PDB entry 2OS9 | X-ray diffraction, 1.70 A resolution | chains A and C of the 3 polymer chains in the assembly

# Chain A (and C)
Molecule: Pulmonary surfactant-associated protein D
Source organism: Homo sapiens
Notes: fragment: head and neck domain; chain C of this document is another copy of the same molecule, construct and numbering; everything in this record applies to it too
UniProtKB: P35247 (SFTPD_HUMAN); residues 203-355 here correspond to UniProt positions 223-375 (UniProt number = residue number + 20)
Amino-acid sequence (160 residues; row label = number of the first residue in the row):
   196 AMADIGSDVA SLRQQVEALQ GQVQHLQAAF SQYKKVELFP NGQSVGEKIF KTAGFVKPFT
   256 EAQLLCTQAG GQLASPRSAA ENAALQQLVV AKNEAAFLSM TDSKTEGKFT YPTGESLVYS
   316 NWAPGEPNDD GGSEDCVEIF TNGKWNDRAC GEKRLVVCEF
Unresolved in the structure: 196-204 (chain C: 196-205)
Construct notes: cloning artifact (196-202)
Disulfides: C261-C353, C331-C345
Metal / ion sites: Ca2+ site 1: D297, E301, D324, E329, D330; Ca2+ site 2: E301, D330; Ca2+ site 3: E321, N323, E329, N341, D342 (together with 1,2,3,4,5,6-hexahydroxy-cyclohexane)
Small-molecule neighbours: 1,2,3,4,5,6-hexahydroxy-cyclohexane (INS): E321, N323, D325, E329, N341, D342, R343

# How chain A and chain C interact
Contacting residue pairs (38):
  L207(A) - L207(C)  hydrophobic
  R208(A) - L207(C)
  V211(A) - L207(C)  hydrophobic
  V211(A) - V211(C)  hydrophobic
  L214(A) - L214(C)  hydrophobic
  Q215(A) - L214(C)
  Q215(A) - Q217(C)  hydrogen bond
  V218(A) - L214(C)  hydrophobic
  V218(A) - Q217(C)
  V218(A) - V218(C)  hydrophobic
  V218(A) - L221(C)  hydrophobic
  Q219(A) - Q217(C)  hydrogen bond
  L221(A) - L221(C)  hydrophobic
  Q222(A) - Q217(C)
  Q222(A) - L221(C)
  F225(A) - A224(C)
  F225(A) - F225(C)  hydrophobic
  F225(A) - Y228(C)  hydrophobic
  E232(A) - Y228(C)
  E232(A) - V231(C)
  E232(A) - E232(C)
  E242(A) - Q227(C)  hydrogen bond (backbone-side chain)
  I244(A) - Q227(C)
  I244(A) - V231(C)  hydrophobic
  K246(A) - V231(C)  hydrogen bond (side chain-backbone)
  K246(A) - E232(C)
  K246(A) - F234(C)  hydrogen bond (side chain-backbone)
  A248(A) - F234(C)  hydrophobic
  A248(A) - P235(C)  hydrophobic
  F250(A) - K287(C)
  A264(A) - K230(C)
  A264(A) - F234(C)  hydrophobic
  G265(A) - K230(C)  hydrogen bond (backbone-side chain)
  C353(A) - F234(C)  hydrophobic
  F355(A) - Q227(C)  hydrogen bond (backbone-side chain)
  F355(A) - K230(C)
  F355(A) - V231(C)  hydrophobic
  F355(A) - F234(C)  hydrophobic
Also at the interface, not in a pair above, chain A (26 interface residues in all): Y228, L233, K243, T247, L260, V351
Also at the interface, not in a pair above, chain C (17 interface residues in all): Q210

# Overview
26 residues of chain A and 17 residues of chain C are in contact, with 7 hydrogen bonds. Polar contacts
include Q215(A)-Q217(C), Q219(A)-Q217(C) and E242(A)-Q227(C). Ligands of chain A:
1,2,3,4,5,6-hexahydroxy-cyclohexane. D297(A), E301(A), D324(A), E329(A) and D330(A) form the Ca2+ site 1.
Both chains are Pulmonary surfactant-associated protein D (Homo sapiens). Entry 2OS9 (crystal structure of the
trimeric neck and carbohydrate recognition domain of human surfactant protein D in ...) was determined by
X-ray diffraction (same publication as 2ORJ and 2ORK).
